PDB entry 2H67 | solution NMR | chains A and B

# Chain A
Protein: Insulin A chain
Organism: Homo sapiens
UniProtKB: P01308 (INS_HUMAN); residues 1-21 here correspond to UniProt positions 90-110 (UniProt number = residue number + 89)
Sequence (21 residues; numbered 1 to 21; the number before each row is that of its first residue):
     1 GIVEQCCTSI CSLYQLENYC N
Disulfide bonds: Cys6-Cys11

# Chain B
Protein: Insulin B chain
Organism: Homo sapiens
UniProtKB: P01308 (INS_HUMAN); residues 1-30 here correspond to UniProt positions 25-54 (UniProt number = residue number + 24)
Sequence (30 residues; row label = number of the first residue in the row):
     1 FVNQALCGSD LVEALYLVCG ERGFFYTKPT
Differences from the reference sequence: engineered mutation Ala5 (His29 in P01308), Asp10 (His34 in P01308), Lys28 (Pro52 in P01308), Pro29 (Lys53 in P01308)

# How chain A and chain B interact
Pairs across the interface (31; chain A residue first):
  Ile2(A) - Phe25(B)
  Val3(A) - Leu6(B)
  Val3(A) - Leu11(B)
  Val3(A) - Tyr26(B)
  Cys6(A) - Ala5(B)
  Cys6(A) - Leu6(B)
  Cys6(A) - Leu11(B)
  Cys7(A) - Ala5(B)
  Cys7(A) - Leu6(B)
  Cys7(A) - Cys7(B)  disulfide
  Thr8(A) - Cys7(B)
  Ile10(A) - Asn3(B)
  Ile10(A) - Gln4(B)
  Cys11(A) - Asn3(B)
  Cys11(A) - Gln4(B)
  Ser12(A) - Asn3(B)
  Leu13(A) - Phe1(B)
  Leu13(A) - Val18(B)
  Leu16(A) - Leu11(B)
  Leu16(A) - Ala14(B)
  Leu16(A) - Leu15(B)
  Glu17(A) - Cys19(B)
  Tyr19(A) - Leu15(B)
  Tyr19(A) - Phe24(B)
  Tyr19(A) - Phe25(B)
  Cys20(A) - Cys19(B)  disulfide
  Cys20(A) - Gly23(B)
  Cys20(A) - Phe24(B)
  Asn21(A) - Arg22(B)
  Asn21(A) - Gly23(B)
  Asn21(A) - Phe24(B)
Other interface residues (no listed pair), chain A (15 interface residues in all): Ser9
Cross-chain cystine bridges: Cys7(A)-Cys7(B), Cys20(A)-Cys19(B)

# Overview
The interface between chain A and chain B involves 15 residues on one side and 16 on the other; the contacts
include 2 disulfide bonds.
Chain A is Insulin A chain and chain B is Insulin B chain, both from Homo sapiens; the structure, NMR
structure of human insulin mutant HIS-B5-ALA, HIS-B10-ASP PRO-B28-LYS, LYS-B29-PRO, 20 structures, was
determined by solution NMR.
